8XMM - chains A and B; structure by electron microscopy, 2.89 A resolution.

Chain A:
Molecule: Sodium channel protein type 9 subunit alpha
Source organism: Homo sapiens
UniProt: Q15858 (SCN9A_HUMAN); residue numbers follow UniProt; this construct covers 1-1988
Amino-acid sequence (2031 residues; row label = number of the first residue in the row; numbers below 1 keep their minus sign (Met-42 is residue -42)):
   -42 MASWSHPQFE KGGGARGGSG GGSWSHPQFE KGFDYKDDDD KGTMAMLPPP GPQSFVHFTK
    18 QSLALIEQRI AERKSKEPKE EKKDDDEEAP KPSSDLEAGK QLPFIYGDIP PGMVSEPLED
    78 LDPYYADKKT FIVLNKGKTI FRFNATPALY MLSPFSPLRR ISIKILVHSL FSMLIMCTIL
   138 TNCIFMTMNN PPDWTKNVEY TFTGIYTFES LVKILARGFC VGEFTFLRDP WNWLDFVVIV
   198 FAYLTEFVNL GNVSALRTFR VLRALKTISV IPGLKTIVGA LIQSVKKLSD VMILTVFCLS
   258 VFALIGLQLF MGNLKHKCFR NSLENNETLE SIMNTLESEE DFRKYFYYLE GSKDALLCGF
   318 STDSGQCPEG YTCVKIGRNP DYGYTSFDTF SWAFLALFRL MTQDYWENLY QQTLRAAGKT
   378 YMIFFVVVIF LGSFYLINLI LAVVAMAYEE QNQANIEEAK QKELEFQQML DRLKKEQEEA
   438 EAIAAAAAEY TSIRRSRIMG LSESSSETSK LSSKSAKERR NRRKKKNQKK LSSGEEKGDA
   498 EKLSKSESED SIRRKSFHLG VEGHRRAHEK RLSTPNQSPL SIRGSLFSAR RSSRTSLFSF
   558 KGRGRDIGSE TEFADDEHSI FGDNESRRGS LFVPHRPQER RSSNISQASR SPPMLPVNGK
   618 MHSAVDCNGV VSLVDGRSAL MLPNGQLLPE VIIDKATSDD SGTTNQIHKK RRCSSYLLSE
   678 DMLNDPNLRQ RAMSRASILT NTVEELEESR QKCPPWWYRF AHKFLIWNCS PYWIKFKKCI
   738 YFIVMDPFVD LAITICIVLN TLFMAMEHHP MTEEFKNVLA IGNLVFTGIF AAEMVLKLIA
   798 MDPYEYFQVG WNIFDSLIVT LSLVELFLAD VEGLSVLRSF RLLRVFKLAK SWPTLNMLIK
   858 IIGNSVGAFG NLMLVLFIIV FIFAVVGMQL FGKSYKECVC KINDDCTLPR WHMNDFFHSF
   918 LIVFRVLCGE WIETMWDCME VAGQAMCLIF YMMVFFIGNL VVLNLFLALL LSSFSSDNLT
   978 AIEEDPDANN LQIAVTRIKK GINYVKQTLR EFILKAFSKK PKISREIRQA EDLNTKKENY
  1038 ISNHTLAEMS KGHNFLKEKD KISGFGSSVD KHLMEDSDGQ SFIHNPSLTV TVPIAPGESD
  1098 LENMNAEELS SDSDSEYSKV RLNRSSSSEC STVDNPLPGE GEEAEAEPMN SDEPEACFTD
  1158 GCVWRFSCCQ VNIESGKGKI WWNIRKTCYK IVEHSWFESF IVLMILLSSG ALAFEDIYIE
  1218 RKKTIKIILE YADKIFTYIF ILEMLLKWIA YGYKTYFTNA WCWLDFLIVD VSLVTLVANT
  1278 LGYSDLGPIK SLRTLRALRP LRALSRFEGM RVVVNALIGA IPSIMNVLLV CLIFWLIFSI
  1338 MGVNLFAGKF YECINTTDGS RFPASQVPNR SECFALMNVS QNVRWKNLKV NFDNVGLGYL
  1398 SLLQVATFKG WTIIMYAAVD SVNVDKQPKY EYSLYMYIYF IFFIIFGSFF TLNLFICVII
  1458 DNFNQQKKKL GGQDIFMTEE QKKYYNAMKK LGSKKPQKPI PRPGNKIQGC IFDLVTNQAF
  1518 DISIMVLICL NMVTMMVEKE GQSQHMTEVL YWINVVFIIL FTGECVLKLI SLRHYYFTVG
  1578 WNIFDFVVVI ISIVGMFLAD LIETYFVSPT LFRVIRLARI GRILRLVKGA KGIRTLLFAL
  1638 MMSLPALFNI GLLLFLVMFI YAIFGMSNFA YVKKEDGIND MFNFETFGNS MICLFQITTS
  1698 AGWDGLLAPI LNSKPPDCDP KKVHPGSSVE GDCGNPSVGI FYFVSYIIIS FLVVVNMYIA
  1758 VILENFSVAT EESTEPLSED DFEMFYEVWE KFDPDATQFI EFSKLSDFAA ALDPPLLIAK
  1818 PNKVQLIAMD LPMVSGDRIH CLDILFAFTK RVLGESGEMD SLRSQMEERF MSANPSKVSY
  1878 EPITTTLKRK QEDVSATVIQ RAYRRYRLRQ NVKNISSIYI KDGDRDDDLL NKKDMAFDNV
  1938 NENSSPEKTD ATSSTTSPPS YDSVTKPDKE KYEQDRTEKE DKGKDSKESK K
Not modelled in the structure: -42 to 113, 418-725, 973-1174, 1769-1988
Sequence notes: initiating methionine (-42); expression tag (-41 to 0); variant Phe866 (Leu in Q15858), Met870 (Thr in Q15858), Phe874 (Ala in Q15858), Phe947 (Val in Q15858), Phe952 (Met in Q15858), Phe953 (Val in Q15858), Ile1438 (Val in Q15858), Phe1439 (Val in Q15858), Cys1454 (Gly in Q15858)
Disulfide bonds: Cys275-Cys324, Cys315-Cys330, Cys897-Cys903, Cys935-Cys944, Cys1350-Cys1370, Cys1715-Cys1730
Covalently attached groups: N-acetylglucosamine (NAG) linked to Asn283, Asn1352, Asn1366, Asn1375
Ligand contacts:
  - 1PW ((2S,3R,4E)-2-(acetylamino)-3-hydroxyoctadec-4-en-1-yl dihydrogen phosphate): Ile1318, Ile1321, Met1322, Leu1325, Leu1400, Thr1404, Leu1449, Phe1452, Ser1697, Ile1744, Ile1745, Phe1748, Leu1749
  - 1-O-octadecyl-sn-glycero-3-phosphocholine (LPE), molecule 1: Asp320, Lys376, Met379, Tyr1215, Met1655, Gly1685, Met1688, Ile1689
  - 1-O-octadecyl-sn-glycero-3-phosphocholine (LPE), molecule 2: Trp1178, Trp1179, Arg1182, Tyr1250
  - 1-O-octadecyl-sn-glycero-3-phosphocholine (LPE), molecule 3: Trp1178, Trp1179, Arg1182, Lys1183, Tyr1186, Trp1245, Ile1246, Ala1247, Tyr1248, Gly1249, Tyr1250, Lys1251, Thr1252
  - 1-O-octadecyl-sn-glycero-3-phosphocholine (LPE), molecule 4: Leu1203, Ser1206, Gly1207, Ala1210, Phe1211, Asp1213, Phe1304, Leu1649, Phe1652, Leu1653, Phe1656, Phe1684
  - 1-O-octadecyl-sn-glycero-3-phosphocholine (LPE), molecule 5: Ala1257, Trp1258, Leu1292, Leu1295, Leu1298, Leu1301, Val1311, Asn1312, Ile1315, Phe1661
  - 1-O-octadecyl-sn-glycero-3-phosphocholine (LPE), molecule 6: Ser1288, Thr1291, Leu1292, Leu1295, Leu1314, Val1654, Ile1657, Tyr1658, Phe1661, Asn1665, Asn1732, Val1735, Phe1738, Tyr1739, Ser1742, Ile1746
  - 1-O-octadecyl-sn-glycero-3-phosphocholine (LPE), molecule 7: Asn1732, Pro1733, Ser1734, Ile1737, Phe1738, Val1741, Ser1742, Ile1745
  - phosphatidyl serine (P5S; O-[(R)-{[(2R)-2,3-bis(octadecanoyloxy)propyl]oxy}(hydroxy)phosphoryl]-L-serine): Val1563, Leu1566, Ile1567, Arg1570, His1571, Phe1574, Phe1583
UniProt features mapped onto this chain:
  - site (Is directly targeted by the spider protoxin-II): Glu822, Asp827
  - modified residue: Ser1490 (Phosphoserine)
  - glycosylation (N-linked (GlcNAc...) asparagine): Asn209, Asn283, Asn1352, Asn1366, Asn1375

Chain B:
Molecule: Sodium channel subunit beta-1
Source organism: Homo sapiens
UniProt: Q07699 (SCN1B_HUMAN); residue numbers follow UniProt; this construct covers 1-218
Amino-acid sequence (230 residues; numbered 1 to 230; the number before each row is that of its first residue):
     1 MGRLLALVVG AALVSSACGG CVEVDSETEA VYGMTFKILC ISCKRRSETN AETFTEWTFR
    61 QKGTEEFVKI LRYENEVLQL EEDERFEGRV VWNGSRGTKD LQDLSIFITN VTYNHSGDYE
   121 CHVYRLLFFE NYEHNTSVVK KIHIEVVDKA NRDMASIVSE IMMYVLIVVL TIWLVAEMIY
   181 CYKKIAAATE TAAQENASEY LAITSESKEN CTGVQVAELE HHHHHHHHHH
Not modelled in the structure: 1-19, 193-230
Sequence notes: expression tag (219-230)
Disulfide bonds: Cys21-Cys43, Cys40-Cys121
Covalently attached groups: N-acetylglucosamine (NAG) linked to Asn93, Asn110, Asn114, Asn135
UniProt features mapped onto this chain:
  - glycosylation (N-linked (GlcNAc...) asparagine): Asn93, Asn110, Asn114, Asn135

Interface between chain A and chain B:
Residue-residue contacts (60; chain A residue first):
  Arg277(A) - Asn131(B)
  Arg277(A) - Tyr132(B)  hydrogen bond (backbone-side chain)
  Ser279(A) - Tyr132(B)
  Arg300(A) - Glu130(B)  salt bridge
  Tyr304(A) - Arg46(B)
  Tyr304(A) - Glu48(B)  hydrogen bond
  Leu306(A) - Glu48(B)
  Leu313(A) - Arg46(B)
  Gln323(A) - Arg46(B)
  Cys324(A) - Arg45(B)  hydrogen bond (backbone-side chain)
  Pro325(A) - Arg45(B)  hydrogen bond (backbone-side chain)
  Pro325(A) - Arg46(B)
  Glu326(A) - Lys44(B)
  Glu326(A) - Arg45(B)  hydrogen bond (side chain-backbone)
  Glu326(A) - Phe129(B)
  Glu326(A) - His134(B)
  Glu326(A) - Thr136(B)
  Gly327(A) - Tyr132(B)  hydrogen bond (backbone-side chain)
  Gly327(A) - His134(B)  hydrogen bond (backbone-side chain)
  Tyr328(A) - Phe129(B)  hydrophobic
  Tyr328(A) - Tyr132(B)
  Arg372(A) - Arg46(B)
  Ile1177(A) - Tyr182(B)
  Asn1180(A) - Tyr182(B)
  Lys1183(A) - Ile185(B)
  Thr1184(A) - Met178(B)
  Thr1184(A) - Cys181(B)
  Thr1184(A) - Tyr182(B)
  Thr1184(A) - Ile185(B)
  Cys1185(A) - Met178(B)  hydrophobic
  Lys1187(A) - Ile185(B)
  Ile1188(A) - Met178(B)  hydrophobic
  Phe1197(A) - Leu170(B)  hydrophobic
  Ile1214(A) - Val22(B)  hydrophobic
  Tyr1215(A) - Val22(B)  hydrophobic
  Glu1217(A) - Val24(B)
  Arg1218(A) - Val22(B)
  Arg1218(A) - Glu23(B)  hydrogen bond (side chain-backbone)
  Lys1220(A) - Val24(B)
  Lys1220(A) - Asp25(B)  hydrogen bond (side chain-backbone)
  Thr1221(A) - Ala155(B)
  Tyr1228(A) - Ser159(B)
  Tyr1228(A) - Met163(B)  hydrophobic
  Ile1232(A) - Met163(B)  hydrophobic
  Ile1232(A) - Ile167(B)  hydrophobic
  Tyr1235(A) - Ile167(B)  hydrophobic
  Tyr1235(A) - Thr171(B)  hydrogen bond
  Ile1236(A) - Leu170(B)  hydrophobic
  Leu1239(A) - Leu174(B)  hydrophobic
  Leu1243(A) - Leu174(B)  hydrophobic
  Tyr1668(A) - Gly20(B)
  Asp1677(A) - Arg46(B)  salt bridge
  Glu1682(A) - Gly20(B)
  Pro1722(A) - Gly20(B)
  Pro1722(A) - Cys21(B)
  Pro1722(A) - Val22(B)  hydrogen bond (backbone-backbone)
  Pro1722(A) - Asp103(B)
  Gly1723(A) - Val22(B)
  Gly1723(A) - Val24(B)
  Gly1723(A) - Ile41(B)
Also at the interface, not in a pair above, chain A (45 interface residues in all): Asn278, Lys301, Ile1224, Ile1225, Lys1231, Lys1671, His1721
Also at the interface, not in a pair above, chain B (42 interface residues in all): Ser47, Thr49, Gln102, Arg125, Leu127, Arg152, Asp153, Ser156, Glu160, Leu166, Trp173, Glu177, Thr189

Summary:
The interface between chain A and chain B involves 45 residues on one side and 42 on the other; the contacts
include 11 hydrogen bonds and 2 salt bridges. Polar pairs include Arg300(A)-Glu130(B), Asp1677(A)-Arg46(B) and
Arg277(A)-Tyr132(B).
Chain A is Sodium channel protein type 9 subunit alpha and chain B is Sodium channel subunit beta-1, both from
Homo sapiens; the structure, Voltage-gated sodium channel Nav1.7 variant M9, was determined by electron
microscopy together with 8XMN and 8XMO from the same study.
